PDB entry 5U5S | solution NMR | chains A and B

# Chain A
Protein: Bromodomain-containing protein 2
From: Homo sapiens
UniProtKB: P25440 (BRD2_HUMAN); residues 1-112 here correspond to UniProt positions 344-455 (UniProt number = residue number + 343)
Amino-acid sequence (112 residues; row label = number of the first residue in the row):
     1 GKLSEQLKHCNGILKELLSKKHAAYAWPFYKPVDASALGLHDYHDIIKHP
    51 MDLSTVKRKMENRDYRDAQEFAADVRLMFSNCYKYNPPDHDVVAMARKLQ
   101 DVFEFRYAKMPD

# Chain B
Protein: Stat3 peptide
Amino-acid sequence (12 residues; row label = number of the first residue in the row):
   281 HNLLRIKQFLQS
Modified positions: K287 (N(6)-acetyllysine; ALY)

# Chain A / chain B interface
Contacting residue pairs - 25 pairs, chain A then chain B:
  W27(A) - F289(B)
  W27(A) - S292(B)
  P28(A) - F289(B)
  V33(A) - K287(B)
  L38(A) - Q288(B)
  L38(A) - F289(B)
  G39(A) - R285(B)
  L40(A) - I286(B)
  L40(A) - K287(B)
  H41(A) - R285(B)
  D42(A) - R285(B)
  I46(A) - L284(B)
  N81(A) - K287(B)
  C82(A) - K287(B)
  K84(A) - H281(B)
  Y85(A) - R285(B)
  Y85(A) - I286(B)
  Y85(A) - K287(B)
  N86(A) - K287(B)
  P87(A) - H281(B)
  H90(A) - I286(B)
  H90(A) - K287(B)
  H90(A) - L290(B)
  D91(A) - F289(B)
  V92(A) - F289(B)
Interface residues without a listed pair, chain A (20 interface residues in all): Y43, M95

# In short
20 residues of chain A face 9 of chain B across their interface.
Here chain A is Bromodomain-containing protein 2 (Homo sapiens) and chain B is Stat3 peptide. Entry 5U5S
(Solution structures of Brd2 second bromodomain in complex with stat3 peptide) was determined by solution NMR.
